Entry 6T2D (X-ray diffraction, 1.80 A resolution); this record covers chains A and B.

Chain A:
Protein: E3 ubiquitin-protein ligase Mdm2
From: Homo sapiens
Notes: EC 2.3.2.27
UniProt: Q00987 (MDM2_HUMAN); residue numbers follow UniProt; this construct covers 25-109
Amino-acid sequence (86 residues; row label = number of the first residue in the row):
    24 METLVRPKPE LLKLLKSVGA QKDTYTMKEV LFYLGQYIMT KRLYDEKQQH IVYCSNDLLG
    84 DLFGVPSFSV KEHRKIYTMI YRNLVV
Disordered / not traced: 24
Construct notes: initiating methionine (24); engineered mutation Glu33 (Leu in Q00987)
Residues lining bound ligands: M9E (2-(methylamino)-N-[[4-[[2-(methylamino)ethanoylamino]methyl]phenyl]methyl]ethanamide): Lys51, Phe55, Gln59, Met62
Swiss-Prot annotation at these positions:
  - mutagenesis: Gly58 (G58A: No effect on its ability to induce apoptosis)

Chain B:
Protein: Stapled peptide GAR300-Gp
Amino-acid sequence (14 residues; row label = number of the first residue in the row):
     1 LTFEQYWAQL ESAA
Glycans and other covalent adducts: compound M9E linked to Glu4, Glu11

How chain A and chain B interact:
Pairs across the interface (23):
  Lys51(A) - Ala14(B)
  Leu54(A) - Trp7(B)  hydrogen bond (backbone-side chain)
  Leu57(A) - Trp7(B)  hydrophobic
  Gly58(A) - Phe3(B)
  Gly58(A) - Trp7(B)
  Ile61(A) - Phe3(B)  hydrophobic
  Ile61(A) - Trp7(B)  hydrophobic
  Met62(A) - Leu1(B)  hydrophobic
  Met62(A) - Phe3(B)  hydrophobic
  Met62(A) - Glu4(B)
  Tyr67(A) - Leu1(B)
  Tyr67(A) - Phe3(B)  hydrophobic
  Gln72(A) - Leu1(B)
  Gln72(A) - Thr2(B)  hydrogen bond (side chain-backbone)
  Gln72(A) - Phe3(B)  hydrogen bond (side chain-backbone)
  His73(A) - Tyr6(B)
  Val93(A) - Tyr6(B)
  Val93(A) - Trp7(B)
  Lys94(A) - Tyr6(B)
  His96(A) - Leu10(B)
  Tyr100(A) - Leu10(B)  hydrogen bond (side chain-backbone)
  Tyr100(A) - Ala13(B)
  Tyr100(A) - Ala14(B)  hydrogen bond (side chain-backbone)
Also at the interface, not in a pair above, chain A (16 interface residues in all): Gln59, Val75, Ile99
Also at the interface, not in a pair above, chain B (11 interface residues in all): Gln9, Glu11

In short:
16 residues of chain A and 11 residues of chain B are in contact, with 5 hydrogen bonds. Polar pairs include
Leu54(A)-Trp7(B), Gln72(A)-Thr2(B) and Gln72(A)-Phe3(B). Bound to chain A: compound M9E. Compound M9E is
covalently linked to Glu11(B).
Here chain A is E3 ubiquitin-protein ligase Mdm2 (Homo sapiens) and chain B is Stapled peptide GAR300-Gp.
Entry 6T2D (Multicomponent Peptide Stapling as a Diversity-Driven Tool for the Development of Inhibitors of
Protein-Protein Interactions) was determined by X-ray diffraction together with 6T2E and 6T2F from the same
study.
